Entry 7NJL (electron microscopy, 2.71 A resolution); this record covers chains O and P of the 20 polymer chains in the assembly.

== Chain O (and P) ==
Protein: ATP synthase subunit c
Organism: Mycolicibacterium smegmatis (strain ATCC 700084 / mc(2)155)
Notes: chain P of this document is another copy of the same molecule, construct and numbering; everything in this record applies to it too
UniProtKB: A0R205 (A0R205_MYCS2); numbering as in UniProt (aligned over 1-86)
Sequence (86 residues; numbered 1 to 86; the number before each row is that of its first residue):
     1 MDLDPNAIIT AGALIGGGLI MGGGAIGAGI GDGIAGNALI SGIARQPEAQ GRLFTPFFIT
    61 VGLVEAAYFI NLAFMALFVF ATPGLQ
Disordered / not traced: 1-2 (chain P: 1)
From the paper describing this entry:
  - catalytic residues: Glu65 (proposed by the authors, not directly observed)

== How chain O and chain P interact ==
Pairs across the interface (75; chain O residue first):
  Leu3(O) - Asp2(P)
  Leu3(O) - Leu3(P)  hydrophobic
  Pro5(O) - Asp4(P)
  Pro5(O) - Ala7(P)  hydrophobic
  Ile8(O) - Leu3(P)  hydrophobic
  Ile8(O) - Ala7(P)
  Ile8(O) - Ala11(P)  hydrophobic
  Ile9(O) - Ala7(P)
  Ile9(O) - Thr10(P)
  Ile9(O) - Leu14(P)
  Gly12(O) - Leu14(P)
  Gly12(O) - Ile15(P)
  Ala13(O) - Leu14(P)
  Ile15(O) - Ile15(P)  hydrophobic
  Gly16(O) - Leu14(P)
  Gly16(O) - Gly18(P)
  Leu19(O) - Ile15(P)
  Leu19(O) - Gly18(P)
  Leu19(O) - Leu19(P)  hydrophobic
  Leu19(O) - Gly22(P)
  Ile20(O) - Gly18(P)
  Ile20(O) - Met21(P)  hydrophobic
  Gly23(O) - Gly22(P)
  Gly23(O) - Ala25(P)
  Gly23(O) - Ile26(P)
  Gly24(O) - Ala25(P)
  Gly27(O) - Gly29(P)
  Ile30(O) - Ile30(P)  hydrophobic
  Gly31(O) - Gly29(P)
  Ile34(O) - Gly33(P)
  Ile34(O) - Ile34(P)
  Ile34(O) - Asn37(P)
  Ala35(O) - Ile40(P)
  Asn37(O) - Asn37(P)
  Ala38(O) - Asn37(P)
  Ala38(O) - Ile40(P)  hydrophobic
  Leu39(O) - Ile40(P)
  Gly42(O) - Ala44(P)
  Gln46(O) - Ala44(P)  hydrogen bond (side chain-backbone)
  Gln46(O) - Arg45(P)
  Arg52(O) - Ile43(P)  hydrogen bond (side chain-backbone)
  Arg52(O) - Ala44(P)  hydrogen bond (side chain-backbone)
  Arg52(O) - Arg45(P)
  Arg52(O) - Gln46(P)
  Arg52(O) - Pro47(P)
  Leu53(O) - Ala44(P)  hydrophobic
  Pro56(O) - Leu39(P)  hydrophobic
  Pro56(O) - Ile43(P)  hydrophobic
  Phe57(O) - Ile40(P)  hydrophobic
  Thr60(O) - Gly36(P)
  Thr60(O) - Ile40(P)
  Leu63(O) - Asp32(P)
  Leu63(O) - Phe57(P)  hydrophobic
  Leu63(O) - Val61(P)  hydrophobic
  Leu63(O) - Glu65(P)
  Val64(O) - Gly29(P)
  Val64(O) - Asp32(P)
  Val64(O) - Gly33(P)
  Ala67(O) - Ala28(P)  hydrophobic
  Ala67(O) - Tyr68(P)  hydrogen bond (backbone-side chain)
  Ile70(O) - Tyr68(P)
  Asn71(O) - Met21(P)  hydrogen bond (side chain-backbone)
  Asn71(O) - Ala25(P)
  Asn71(O) - Tyr68(P)  hydrogen bond
  Phe74(O) - Leu72(P)  hydrophobic
  Phe74(O) - Met75(P)  hydrophobic
  Leu77(O) - Phe80(P)  hydrophobic
  Phe78(O) - Leu14(P)
  Phe78(O) - Gly18(P)
  Phe78(O) - Met75(P)  hydrophobic
  Phe78(O) - Val79(P)  hydrophobic
  Thr82(O) - Leu14(P)
  Pro83(O) - Val79(P)  hydrophobic
  Pro83(O) - Phe80(P)  hydrophobic
  Gly84(O) - Thr10(P)
Interface residues without a listed pair, chain O (41 interface residues in all): Ile26, Ile59, Gln86
Interface residues without a listed pair, chain P (42 interface residues in all): Asn6, Ile8, Gly17, Phe54, Phe69

== Summary ==
Chain O and chain P form an interface of 41 and 42 residues respectively, with 6 hydrogen bonds. Polar
contacts include Gln46(O)-Ala44(P), Arg52(O)-Ile43(P) and Arg52(O)-Ala44(P). The paper reports the catalytic
residue Glu65(O).
Chain O and chain P are both ATP synthase subunit c (Mycolicibacterium smegmatis (strain ATCC 700084 /
mc(2)155)); the structure, Mycobacterium smegmatis ATP synthase state 1b, was determined by electron
microscopy together with 7NJK, 7NJM, 7NJN, 7NJO, 7NJP, 7NJQ and 20 further entries from the same study.
